PDB entry 6B4I | X-ray diffraction, 3.62 A resolution | chains B and F of the 3 polymer chains in the assembly

[Chain B]
Name: Nucleoporin GLE1
Organism: Homo sapiens
UniProt: Q53GS7 (GLE1_HUMAN); residues 383-698 here = UniProt positions 383-698
Sequence (317 residues; each row starts with the number of its first residue):
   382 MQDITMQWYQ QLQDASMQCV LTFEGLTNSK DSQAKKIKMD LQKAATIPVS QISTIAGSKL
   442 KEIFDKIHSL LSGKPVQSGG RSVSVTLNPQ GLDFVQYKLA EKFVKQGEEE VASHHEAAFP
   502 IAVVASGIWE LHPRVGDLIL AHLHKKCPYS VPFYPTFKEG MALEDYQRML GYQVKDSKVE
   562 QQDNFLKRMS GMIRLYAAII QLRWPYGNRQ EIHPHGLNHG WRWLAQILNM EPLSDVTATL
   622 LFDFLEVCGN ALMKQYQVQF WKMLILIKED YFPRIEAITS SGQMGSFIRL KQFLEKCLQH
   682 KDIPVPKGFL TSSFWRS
Unresolved in the structure: 382-383
Differences from the reference sequence: initiating methionine (382)
Curated features (UniProtKB/Swiss-Prot):
  - region: Ile444 to Lys483 (Mediates the shuttling between the nucleus and the cytoplasm)
  - natural variant: Arg569 (R569H: In LCCS1), Val617 (V617M: In CAAHD), Ile684 (I684T: In CAAHD)
Reported in the primary citation:
  - disease-associated variants - R569H, V617M, I684T: decreased stability
  - specificity-determining residues: Val401, Gln423, Glu482, His523
  - mutagenesis - G666D/I669D/Q673D: abolished catalytic activity with ATP-dependent RNA helicase DDX19B (chain F)

[Chain F]
Name: ATP-dependent RNA helicase DDX19B
Organism: Homo sapiens
Notes: EC 3.6.4.13
UniProt: Q9UMR2 (DD19B_HUMAN); numbering as in UniProt (aligned over 54-479)
Sequence (430 residues; row label = number of the first residue in the row):
    50 GPHMEDRAAQ SLLNKLIRSN LVDNTNQVEV LQRDPNSPLY SVKSFEELRL KPQLLQGVYA
   110 MGFNRPSKIQ ENALPLMLAE PPQNLIAQSQ SGTGKTAAFV LAMLSQVEPA NKYPQCLCLS
   170 PTYELALQTG KVIEQMGKFY PELKLAYAVR GNKLERGQKI SEQIVIGTPG TVLDWCSKLK
   230 FIDPKKIKVF VLDEADVMIA TQGHQDQSIR IQRMLPRNCQ MLLFSATFED SVWKFAQKVV
   290 PDPNVIKLKR EEETLDTIKQ YYVLCSSRDE KFQALCNLYG AITIAQAMIF CHTRKTASWL
   350 AAELSKEGHQ VALLSGEMMV EQRAAVIERF REGKEKVLVT TNVCARGIDV EQVSVVINFD
   410 LPVDKDGNPD NETYLHRIGR TGRFGKRGLA VNMVDSKHSM NILNRIQEHF NKKIERLDTD
   470 DLDEIEKIAN
Unresolved in the structure: 50-53
Differences from the reference sequence: expression tag (50-53)
Ligand contacts: ADP (adenosine-5'-diphosphate): Lys64, Arg67, Ser68, Asn69, Leu70, Gly111, Phe112, Arg114, Ser116, Gln119, Gln139, Ser140, Gly141, Thr142, Gly143, Lys144, Thr145, Ala146
Curated features (UniProtKB/Swiss-Prot):
  - region: Asp55 to Ser68 (N-terminal helix)
  - motif: Lys92 to Glu120 (Q motif), Asp242 to Asp245 (DEAD box)
  - binding site (ATP): Gln119, Ser138 to Thr145, Arg429, Arg432
  - mutagenesis: Asp223 (D223R: Impairs interaction with NUP214 and RNA), Glu243 (E243Q: Loss of activity), Ile258 (I258A: Impairs interaction with NUP214), Arg259 (R259D: Impairs interaction with NUP214), Arg262 (R262A: Impairs interaction with NUP214)

[Chain B / chain F interface]
Pairs across the interface (45; chain B residue first):
  Lys416(B) - Asp470(F)  salt bridge
  Lys419(B) - Asp472(F)  salt bridge
  Met420(B) - Asn326(F)
  Met420(B) - Leu471(F)
  Gln423(B) - Gly329(F)  hydrogen bond (side chain-backbone)
  Gln423(B) - Ala330(F)
  Gln423(B) - Leu471(F)
  Gln423(B) - Glu475(F)
  Lys424(B) - Cys325(F)
  Lys424(B) - Asn326(F)
  Lys424(B) - Tyr328(F)
  Thr427(B) - Gly329(F)  hydrogen bond (side chain-backbone)
  Ile428(B) - Tyr328(F)
  Ser431(B) - Tyr328(F)
  Ser431(B) - Ile333(F)
  Ser431(B) - Lys385(F)
  Gln432(B) - Gly357(F)  hydrogen bond (side chain-backbone)
  Gln432(B) - His358(F)
  Ile433(B) - Lys385(F)  hydrogen bond (backbone-side chain)
  Ser434(B) - Lys383(F)
  Thr435(B) - Glu381(F)  hydrogen bond (side chain-backbone)
  Thr435(B) - Gly382(F)  hydrogen bond (side chain-backbone)
  Thr435(B) - Lys383(F)  hydrogen bond (backbone-side chain)
  Ile436(B) - Lys383(F)
  Lys440(B) - Gly357(F)
  Lys440(B) - Gln359(F)
  Ser459(B) - Glu356(F)
  Gly460(B) - Glu356(F)  hydrogen bond (backbone-side chain)
  Lys479(B) - Glu475(F)  salt bridge
  Lys483(B) - Ile331(F)
  Lys486(B) - Thr332(F)  hydrogen bond (backbone-side chain)
  Gln487(B) - Thr332(F)
  Gln487(B) - Ile333(F)  hydrogen bond (side chain-backbone)
  Glu490(B) - Thr332(F)
  Glu490(B) - Ser403(F)
  Glu491(B) - Ala334(F)
  Glu491(B) - Lys385(F)  salt bridge
  Ser494(B) - Gln401(F)
  His495(B) - Arg380(F)
  His495(B) - Glu381(F)  hydrogen bond (side chain-backbone)
  His495(B) - Gly382(F)
  His495(B) - Gln401(F)
  Gln554(B) - Asn479(F)
  Lys556(B) - Asn479(F)
  Gln562(B) - Gly434(F)
Interface residues without a listed pair, chain B (29 interface residues in all): Glu482, Asn565
Interface residues without a listed pair, chain F (31 interface residues in all): Arg378, Glu400, Arg436, Asp469, Lys476
Interface features reported in the paper:
  - interface residues, chain B: Lys416(B)
  - interface residues, chain F: Asp470(F), Asp472(F)

[In short]
29 residues of chain B face 31 of chain F across their interface, with 11 hydrogen bonds and 4 salt bridges.
Among the polar pairs are Lys416(B)-Asp470(F), Lys419(B)-Asp472(F) and Lys479(B)-Glu475(F). Bound to chain F:
ADP. From the paper: R569H, V617M and I684T of chain B reduce stability; interface residues Lys416(B) and
Asp470(F) among others.
Here chain B is Nucleoporin GLE1 and chain F is ATP-dependent RNA helicase DDX19B, both from Homo sapiens.
Entry 6B4I (Crystal structure of human Gle1 CTD-Nup42 GBM-DDX19B(ADP) complex) was determined by X-ray
diffraction, deposited together with 6B4E, 6B4H and 6B4J.
